PDB entry 6I90 | X-ray diffraction, 1.80 A resolution | chain A

# Chain A
Protein: Ribonucleotide reductase small subunit
Organism: Geobacillus kaustophilus (strain HTA426)
Notes: EC 1.17.4.1
UniProt: Q5KW80 (Q5KW80_GEOKA); residue numbers follow UniProt; this construct covers 1-302
Sequence (316 residues; numbered -13 to 302; the number before each row is that of its first residue; numbers below 1 keep their minus sign (Met-13 is residue -13)):
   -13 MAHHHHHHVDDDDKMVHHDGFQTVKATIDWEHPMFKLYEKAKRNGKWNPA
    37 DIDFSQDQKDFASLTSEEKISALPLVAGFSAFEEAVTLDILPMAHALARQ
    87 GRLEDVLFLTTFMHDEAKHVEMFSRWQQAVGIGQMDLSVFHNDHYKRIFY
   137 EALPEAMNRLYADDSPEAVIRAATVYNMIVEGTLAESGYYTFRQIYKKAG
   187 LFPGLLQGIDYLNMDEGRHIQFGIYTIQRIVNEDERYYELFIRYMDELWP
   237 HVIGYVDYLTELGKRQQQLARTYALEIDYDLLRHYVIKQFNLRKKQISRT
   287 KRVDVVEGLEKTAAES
Disordered / not traced: -13 to 12, 287-302
Construct notes: initiating methionine (-13); expression tag (-12 to 0); engineered mutation Phe68 (Gly in Q5KW80)
Bound ions: manganese (III) ion: Glu69, Glu102, His105 (together with palmitic acid); Fe ion: Glu102, Glu167, Glu202, His205 (together with palmitic acid); Mn2+ near His130 (its only coordinating residue here)
What the authors report for this chain:
  - conformationally variable residues (side-chain flip): Phe68
  - contacts within the chain: Val72-Tyr162
  - mutagenesis - G68F: unchanged catalytic activity
  - post-translational modification sites: Tyr162

# In short
Glu69, Glu102 and His105 form the manganese (III) ion site. Glu102, Glu167, Glu202 and His205 form the Fe ion
site. The paper reports that G68F leaves catalytic activity unchanged; a modification site at Tyr162.
Chain A is Ribonucleotide reductase small subunit (Geobacillus kaustophilus (strain HTA426)); the structure,
R2-like ligand-binding oxidase G68F mutant with aerobically reconstituted Mn/Fe cofactor, was determined by
X-ray diffraction (same publication as 6I92, 6I93, 6I94 and 6I95).
